Entry 8FJL (electron microscopy, 3.27 A resolution); this record covers chains D and X of the 42 polymer chains in the assembly.

# Chain D
Name: Major inner capsid protein VP3
From: Golden shiner reovirus
Notes: EC 3.6.4.13
UniProt: Q8JU60 (CAPSD_AQRVC); residue numbers follow UniProt; this construct covers 77-1214
Sequence (1138 residues; numbered 77 to 1214; the number before each row is that of its first residue):
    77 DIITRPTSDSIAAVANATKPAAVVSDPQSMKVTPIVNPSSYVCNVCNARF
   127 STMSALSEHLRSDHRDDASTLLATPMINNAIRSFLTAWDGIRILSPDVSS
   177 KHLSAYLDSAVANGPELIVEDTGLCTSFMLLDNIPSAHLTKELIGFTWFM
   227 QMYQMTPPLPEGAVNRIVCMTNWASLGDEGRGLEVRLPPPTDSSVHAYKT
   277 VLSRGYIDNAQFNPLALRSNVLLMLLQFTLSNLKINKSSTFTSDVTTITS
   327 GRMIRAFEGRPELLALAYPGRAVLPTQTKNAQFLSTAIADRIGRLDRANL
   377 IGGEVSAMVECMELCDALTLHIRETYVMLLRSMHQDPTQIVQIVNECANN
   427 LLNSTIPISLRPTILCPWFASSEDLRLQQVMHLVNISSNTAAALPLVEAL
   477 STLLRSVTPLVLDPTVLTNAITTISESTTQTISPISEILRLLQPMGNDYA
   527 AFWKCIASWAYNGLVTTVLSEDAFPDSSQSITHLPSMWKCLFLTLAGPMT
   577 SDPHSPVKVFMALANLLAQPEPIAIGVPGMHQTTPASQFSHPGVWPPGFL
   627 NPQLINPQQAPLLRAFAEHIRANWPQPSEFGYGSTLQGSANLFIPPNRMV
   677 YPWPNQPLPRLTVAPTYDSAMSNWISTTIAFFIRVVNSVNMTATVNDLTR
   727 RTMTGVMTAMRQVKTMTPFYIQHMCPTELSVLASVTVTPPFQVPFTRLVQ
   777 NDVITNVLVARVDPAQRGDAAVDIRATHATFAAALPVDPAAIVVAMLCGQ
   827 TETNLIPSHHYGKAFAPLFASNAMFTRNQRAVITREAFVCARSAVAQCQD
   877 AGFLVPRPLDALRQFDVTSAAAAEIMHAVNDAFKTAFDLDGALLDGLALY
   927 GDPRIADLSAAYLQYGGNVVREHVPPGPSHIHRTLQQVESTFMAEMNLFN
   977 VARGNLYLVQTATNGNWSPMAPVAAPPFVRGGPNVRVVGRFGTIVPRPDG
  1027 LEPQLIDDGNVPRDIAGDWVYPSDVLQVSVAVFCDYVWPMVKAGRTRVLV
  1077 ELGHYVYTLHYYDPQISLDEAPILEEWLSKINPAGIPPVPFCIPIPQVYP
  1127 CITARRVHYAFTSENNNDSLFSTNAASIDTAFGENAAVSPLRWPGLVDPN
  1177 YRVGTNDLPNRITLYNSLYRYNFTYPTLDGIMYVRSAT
Curated features (UniProtKB/Swiss-Prot):
  - zinc finger: Y117 to H140 (C2H2-type)

# Chain X
Name: Clamp protein VP6
From: Golden shiner reovirus
UniProt: Q8JU54 (VP6_AQRVC); residues 2-412 here = UniProt positions 2-412
Sequence (411 residues; numbered 2 to 412; the number before each row is that of its first residue):
     2 AQRQFFGLTYNFYGQPAPLFDLNDLQELAGCYARPWTSRFSHLAISTGSL
    52 PVWSARYPSVASRNIIVNTLLGAHLNPFAGGQVTSHQGITWRDPVLSSLA
   102 PVPAIQPPPVWAVAENVPLDSNNYPTYVLNLSSMWPINQDVHIMTMWALS
   152 DQGPIYHLEVPVDPMPAATTAALMAYIGVPIAHLAQTAYRFAGQLPQSPD
   202 STMVSTIRWLSAIWFGSLTGRLNRSRTCNGFYFEFAKPALNPDQAVLKWN
   252 DGARAAPPAAAQSSYMRCISPHWQHQIVEVAGALMSQSVTAVTGLPALID
   302 EATLPAWSQGVANLTGNGQGVVPCLDYNPVPMAAARHLQWRQDGLITAAQ
   352 EAQLNNDYTAYALTIERHLTAMLVANPIAAGRMPIQPFNAADFGQAGQTA
   402 AAVALAQAMFV

# Chain D / chain X interface
Residue-residue contacts (50):
  R373(D) with A2(X); P197(X), hydrogen bond (side chain-backbone)
  A374(D) with Q198(X)
  N375(D) with F192(X); Q198(X), hydrogen bond
  L376(D) with T188(X); F192(X), hydrophobic
  I377(D) with R191(X); Q195(X)
  M384(D) with A176(X), hydrophobic; Y177(X)
  E386(D) with T203(X)
  E400(D) with M175(X)
  M404(D) with M175(X), hydrophobic
  R407(D) with M175(X); A176(X), hydrogen bond (side chain-backbone); I178(X), hydrogen bond (side chain-backbone)
  S408(D) with I178(X)
  H410(D) with I178(X); G179(X)
  D412(D) with P181(X); H184(X), salt bridge; Q245(X), hydrogen bond
  T414(D) with G49(X); H184(X)
  Q415(D) with Q245(X), hydrogen bond
  V417(D) with G49(X)
  Q418(D) with N242(X), hydrogen bond
  T431(D) with T48(X), hydrogen bond
  I432(D) with S47(X); T48(X), hydrogen bond (backbone-side chain)
  P433(D) with S47(X); T48(X)
  I434(D) with I46(X); S47(X), hydrogen bond (backbone-backbone)
  S435(D) with A45(X); I46(X)
  L436(D) with A45(X), hydrogen bond (backbone-backbone); H184(X); Q187(X)
  P438(D) with R191(X)
  F445(D) with K249(X)
  T661(D) with L241(X)
  P954(D) with N251(X)
  H956(D) with W250(X)
  R959(D) with W250(X); D252(X)
  V1179(D) with A169(X)
  Y1195(D) with T203(X)
  Y1197(D) with A172(X)
Also at the interface, not in a pair above, chain D (35 interface residues in all): E422, L662, G1180
Also at the interface, not in a pair above, chain X (37 interface residues in all): L44, S50, A168, A173, V180, L196, M204

# In short
35 residues of chain D and 37 residues of chain X are in contact, with 11 hydrogen bonds and 1 salt bridge.
Polar pairs include D412(D)-H184(X), R373(D)-P197(X) and N375(D)-Q198(X).
Here chain D is Major inner capsid protein VP3 and chain X is Clamp protein VP6, both from Golden shiner
reovirus. Entry 8FJL (Golden Shiner Reovirus Core Tropical Vertex) was determined by electron microscopy,
deposited together with 8FJK.
